9F95 - chain A; structure by X-ray diffraction, 1.46 A resolution.

[Chain A]
Name: Trans-2,3-dihydro-3-hydroxyanthranilate isomerase
Organism: Pseudomonas fluorescens
Notes: EC 5.3.3.17
UniProt: Q51792 (PHZF_PSEFL); numbering as in UniProt (aligned over 1-278)
Sequence (298 residues; each row starts with the number of its first residue; numbers below 1 keep their minus sign (Met-19 is residue -19)):
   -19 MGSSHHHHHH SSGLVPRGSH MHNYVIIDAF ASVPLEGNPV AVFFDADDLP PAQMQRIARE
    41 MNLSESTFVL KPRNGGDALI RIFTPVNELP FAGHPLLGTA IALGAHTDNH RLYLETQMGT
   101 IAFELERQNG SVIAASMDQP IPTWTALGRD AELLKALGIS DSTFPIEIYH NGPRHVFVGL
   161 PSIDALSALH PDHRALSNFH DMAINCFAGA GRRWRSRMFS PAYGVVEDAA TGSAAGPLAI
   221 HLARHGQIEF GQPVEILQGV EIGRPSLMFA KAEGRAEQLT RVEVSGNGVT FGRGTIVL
Disordered / not traced: -19 to -1
Construct notes: initiating methionine (-19); expression tag (-18 to 0)
Curated features (UniProtKB/Swiss-Prot):
  - active site: Glu45

[Overview]
Curated annotation (UniProt) lists active-site residue Glu45.
Chain A is Trans-2,3-dihydro-3-hydroxyanthranilate isomerase (Pseudomonas fluorescens); the structure, Complex
of phenazine biosynthesis enzyme PhzF with 2-amino-3-hydroxy-5-(3-hydroxyphenyl)benzoic acid, was determined
by X-ray diffraction (same publication as 9F92, 9F93, 9F94 and 9F96).
